PDB entry 7WM4 | electron microscopy, 3.20 A resolution | chains E and B of the 6 polymer chains in the assembly

== Chain E ==
Molecule: Toll-like receptor 3
Organism: Mus musculus
UniProt: Q99MB1 (TLR3_MOUSE); residues 26-705 here = UniProt positions 26-705
Sequence (680 residues; row label = number of the first residue in the row):
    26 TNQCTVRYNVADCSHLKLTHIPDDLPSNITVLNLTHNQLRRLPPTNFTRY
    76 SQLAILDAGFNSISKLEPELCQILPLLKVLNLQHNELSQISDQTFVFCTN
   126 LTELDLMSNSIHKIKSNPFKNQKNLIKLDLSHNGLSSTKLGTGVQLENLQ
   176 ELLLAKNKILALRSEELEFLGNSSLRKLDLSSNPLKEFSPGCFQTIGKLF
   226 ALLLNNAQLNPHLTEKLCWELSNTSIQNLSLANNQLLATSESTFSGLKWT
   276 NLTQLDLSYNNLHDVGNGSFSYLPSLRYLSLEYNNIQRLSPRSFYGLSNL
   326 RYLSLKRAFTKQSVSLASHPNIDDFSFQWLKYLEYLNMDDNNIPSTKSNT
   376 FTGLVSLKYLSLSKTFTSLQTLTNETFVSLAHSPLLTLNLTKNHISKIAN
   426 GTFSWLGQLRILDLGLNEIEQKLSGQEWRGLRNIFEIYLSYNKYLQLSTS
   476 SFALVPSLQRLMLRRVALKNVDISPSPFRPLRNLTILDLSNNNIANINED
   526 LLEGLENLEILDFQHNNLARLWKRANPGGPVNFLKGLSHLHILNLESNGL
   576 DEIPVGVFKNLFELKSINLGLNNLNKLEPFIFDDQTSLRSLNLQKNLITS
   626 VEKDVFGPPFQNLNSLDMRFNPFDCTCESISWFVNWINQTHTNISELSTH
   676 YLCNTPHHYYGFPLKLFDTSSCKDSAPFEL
Disordered / not traced: 26-28, 337-342, 548-550, 699-705
Cystine bridges: Cys-29/Cys-38, Cys-96/Cys-123, Cys-650/Cys-678, Cys-652/Cys-697
Covalent attachments: N-acetylglucosamine (NAG) linked to Asn-71, Asn-197, Asn-248, Asn-253, Asn-276, Asn-292, Asn-399, Asn-414, Asn-425, Asn-508
Reported in the primary citation:
  - mutagenesis - N542A: decreased signaling

== Chain B ==
Molecule: 81-nt RNA strand
Sequence (81 nucleotides; numbered 6 to 86; the number before each row is that of its first residue):
     6 AAAAAAAAAAAAAAAAAAAAAAAAAAAAAAAAAAAAAAAAUUUUUUUUUU
    56 UUUUUUUUUUUUUUUUUUUUUUUUUUUUUUU

== How chain E and chain B interact ==
Residue-residue contacts - 11 pairs, chain E then chain B:
  His-40(E) / U47(B)  phosphate contact
  Gln-63(E) / U46(B)  hydrogen bond to the sugar
  Phe-85(E) / U46(B)  phosphate contact
  Asn-86(E) / U46(B)  phosphate contact
  His-109(E) / A45(B)  salt bridge to the phosphate
  Glu-111(E) / A44(B)  base contact
  Ala-520(E) / U67(B)  sugar contact
  Arg-545(E) / U67(B)  hydrogen bond to the sugar
  Arg-545(E) / U68(B)  hydrogen bond to the sugar
  Lys-620(E) / U58(B)  phosphate contact
  Lys-620(E) / U59(B)  phosphate contact
Interface residues without a listed pair, chain E (12 interface residues in all): Lys-42, Asn-518, Leu-596
Interface residues without a listed pair, chain B (9 interface residues in all): U66

== In short ==
12 residues of chain E and 9 residues of chain B are in contact, with 3 hydrogen bonds and 1 salt bridge.
Polar contacts include Gln-63(E)/U46(B), Arg-545(E)/U67(B) and Arg-545(E)/U68(B). N-acetylglucosamine is
covalently linked to Asn-71(E), Asn-197(E), Asn-248(E), Asn-253(E), Asn-276(E) and Asn-292(E) and 4 more. From
the paper: N542A of chain E reduces signaling.
Here chain E is Toll-like receptor 3 (Mus musculus) and chain B is an 81-nt RNA strand. Entry 7WM4 (Cryo-EM
structure of tetrameric TLR3 in complex with dsRNA (90 bp)) was determined by electron microscopy.
